5L5E - chains B and C of the 28 polymer chains in the assembly; structure by X-ray diffraction, 2.90 A resolution.

# Chain B
Name: Proteasome subunit alpha type-3
From: Saccharomyces cerevisiae (strain ATCC 204508 / S288c)
Notes: EC 3.4.25.1
Reference sequence: P23638 (PSA3_YEAST); residues 0-257 here correspond to UniProt positions 1-258 (UniProt number = residue number + 1)
Amino-acid sequence (258 residues; each row starts with the number of its first residue; numbering starts at 0):
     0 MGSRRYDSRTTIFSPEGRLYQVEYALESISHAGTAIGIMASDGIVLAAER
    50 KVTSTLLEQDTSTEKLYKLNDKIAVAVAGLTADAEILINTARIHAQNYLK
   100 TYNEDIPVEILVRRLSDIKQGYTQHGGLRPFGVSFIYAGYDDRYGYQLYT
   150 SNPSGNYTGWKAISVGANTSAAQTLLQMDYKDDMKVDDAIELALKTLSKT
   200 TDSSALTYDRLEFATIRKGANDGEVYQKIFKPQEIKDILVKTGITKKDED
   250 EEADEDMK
Not modelled in the structure: 0, 245-257
Swiss-Prot annotation at these positions:
  - cross-link (Glycyl lysine isopeptide (Lys-Gly)): Lys99 (interchain with G-Cter in ubiquitin), Lys198 (interchain with G-Cter in ubiquitin), Lys230 (interchain with G-Cter in ubiquitin)

# Chain C
Name: Proteasome subunit alpha type-4
From: Saccharomyces cerevisiae (strain ATCC 204508 / S288c)
Notes: EC 3.4.25.1
Reference sequence: P40303 (PSA4_YEAST); residues -1 to 252 here correspond to UniProt positions 1-254 (UniProt number = residue number + 2)
Amino-acid sequence (254 residues; each row starts with the number of its first residue; numbers below 1 keep their minus sign (Met-1 is residue -1)):
    -1 MSGYDRALSIFSPDGHIFQVEYALEAVKRGTCAVGVKGKNCVVLGCERRS
    49 TLKLQDTRITPSKVSKIDSHVVLSFSGLNADSRILIEKARVEAQSHRLTL
    99 EDPVTVEYLTRYVAGVQQRYTQSGGVRPFGVSTLIAGFDPRDDEPKLYQT
   149 EPSGIYSSWSAQTIGRNSKTVREFLEKNYDRKEPPATVEECVKLTVRSLL
   199 EVVQTGAKNIEITVVKPDSDIVALSSEEINQYVTQIEQEKQEQQEQDKKK
   249 KSNH
Not modelled in the structure: -1 to 0, 241-252
Swiss-Prot annotation at these positions:
  - modified residue: Thr58 (Phosphothreonine)

# Chain B / chain C interface
Contacting residue pairs (73; chain B residue first):
  Arg3(B) - Arg4(C)  hydrogen bond (backbone-side chain)
  Asp6(B) - Tyr2(C)  hydrogen bond
  Asp6(B) - Arg4(C)  salt bridge
  Arg8(B) - Arg4(C)
  Thr10(B) - Leu6(C)
  Thr10(B) - Arg125(C)
  Ile11(B) - Gln17(C)
  Phe12(B) - Gln17(C)  hydrogen bond (backbone-side chain)
  Phe12(B) - Tyr20(C)  hydrophobic
  Phe12(B) - Ala21(C)  hydrophobic
  Phe12(B) - Ala24(C)  hydrophobic
  Phe12(B) - Leu76(C)  hydrophobic
  Phe12(B) - Arg125(C)
  Phe12(B) - Pro126(C)
  Phe12(B) - Gly128(C)
  Ser13(B) - Tyr20(C)
  Pro14(B) - Tyr20(C)  hydrophobic
  Pro14(B) - Glu23(C)
  Glu15(B) - Glu23(C)
  Glu15(B) - Arg27(C)  hydrogen bond (backbone-side chain)
  Gly16(B) - Tyr20(C)
  Gly16(B) - Glu23(C)
  Gly16(B) - Ala24(C)
  Gly16(B) - Arg27(C)  hydrogen bond (backbone-side chain)
  Arg17(B) - Arg27(C)
  Leu18(B) - Arg125(C)
  Met38(B) - Asp54(C)
  Arg112(B) - Arg81(C)
  Ser115(B) - Arg81(C)  hydrogen bond (backbone-side chain)
  Asp116(B) - Arg81(C)  salt bridge
  Asp116(B) - Ile82(C)
  Gln119(B) - Ala78(C)
  Gln119(B) - Asp79(C)
  Gln119(B) - Ile82(C)
  Thr122(B) - Arg125(C)  hydrogen bond (backbone-side chain)
  Gln123(B) - Tyr118(C)
  Gln123(B) - Gly123(C)
  Gln123(B) - Val124(C)
  Gln123(B) - Arg125(C)  hydrogen bond (backbone-backbone)
  Gln123(B) - Pro126(C)
  Gln123(B) - Phe127(C)
  His124(B) - Gly123(C)
  His124(B) - Val124(C)
  Gly125(B) - Tyr2(C)
  Gly125(B) - Gly123(C)
  Gly126(B) - Tyr2(C)
  Tyr143(B) - Arg56(C)  hydrogen bond (backbone-side chain)
  Tyr143(B) - Ile57(C)  hydrophobic
  Tyr145(B) - Arg56(C)  hydrogen bond (backbone-side chain)
  Gln146(B) - Ile57(C)
  Leu147(B) - Ile57(C)
  Tyr148(B) - Ile57(C)
  Ser153(B) - Ala78(C)
  Gly154(B) - Ala78(C)
  Gly154(B) - Arg81(C)  hydrogen bond (backbone-side chain)
  Asn155(B) - Asn77(C)
  Asn155(B) - Ala78(C)
  Tyr156(B) - Pro59(C)  hydrophobic
  Tyr156(B) - Arg81(C)
  Gly158(B) - Gln53(C)
  Gly158(B) - Asp54(C)  hydrogen bond (backbone-backbone)
  Gly158(B) - Thr58(C)  hydrogen bond (backbone-side chain)
  Trp159(B) - Leu50(C)  hydrophobic
  Trp159(B) - Lys51(C)
  Trp159(B) - Leu52(C)
  Trp159(B) - Gln53(C)
  Trp159(B) - Asp54(C)
  Lys160(B) - Leu52(C)  hydrogen bond (backbone-backbone)
  Lys160(B) - Gln53(C)
  Lys160(B) - Asp54(C)
  Ala161(B) - Leu52(C)
  Leu175(B) - Leu52(C)
  Gln176(B) - Leu52(C)
Other interface residues (no listed pair), chain B (41 interface residues in all): Glu108, Thr157, Gln172, Tyr179

# In short
Chain B and chain C form an interface of 41 and 31 residues respectively, with 14 hydrogen bonds and 2 salt
bridges. Among the polar pairs are Asp6(B)-Arg4(C), Asp116(B)-Arg81(C) and Arg3(B)-Arg4(C).
Here chain B is Proteasome subunit alpha type-3 and chain C is Proteasome subunit alpha type-4, both from
Saccharomyces cerevisiae (strain ATCC 204508 / S288c). Entry 5L5E (Yeast 20S proteasome with human beta5i
(1-138) and human beta6 (97-111; 118-133) in complex with carfilzomib) was determined by X-ray diffraction
(same publication as 5L52, 5L54, 5L55, 5L5A, 5L5B, 5L5D and 30 further entries).
